PDB entry 3TT6 | X-ray diffraction, 2.59 A resolution | chains F and G of the 7 polymer chains in the assembly

== Chain F (and G) ==
Name: ATP-dependent Clp protease proteolytic subunit
Organism: Bacillus subtilis
Notes: EC 3.4.21.92; chain G of this document is another copy of the same molecule, construct and numbering; everything in this record applies to it too
UniProt: P80244 (CLPP_BACSU); residues 1-196 here correspond to UniProt positions 2-197 (UniProt number = residue number + 1)
Sequence (196 residues; numbered 1 to 196; the number before each row is that of its first residue):
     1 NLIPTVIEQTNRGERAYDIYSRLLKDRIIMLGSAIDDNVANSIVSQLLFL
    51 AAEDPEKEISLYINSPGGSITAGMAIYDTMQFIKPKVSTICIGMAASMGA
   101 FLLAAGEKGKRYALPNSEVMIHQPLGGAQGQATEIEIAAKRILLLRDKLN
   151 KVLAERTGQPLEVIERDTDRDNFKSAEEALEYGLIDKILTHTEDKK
Unresolved in the structure: 1-18, 125-137, 192-196 (chain G: 1-18, 125-136, 192-196)
UniProt features mapped onto this chain:
  - active site: Ser97 (Nucleophile), His122

== Interface between chain F and chain G ==
Contacting residue pairs (29; chain F residue first):
  Asn41(F) - Tyr20(G)
  Asn41(F) - Gly32(G)  hydrogen bond (side chain-backbone)
  Ser42(F) - Tyr20(G)
  Ser45(F) - Ile19(G)
  Ser45(F) - Tyr20(G)  hydrogen bond
  Ser45(F) - Leu23(G)
  Gln46(F) - Ile19(G)
  Leu48(F) - Met30(G)  hydrophobic
  Leu48(F) - Tyr62(G)  hydrophobic
  Phe49(F) - Arg22(G)
  Phe49(F) - Leu23(G)  hydrophobic
  Phe49(F) - Asp26(G)
  Ala52(F) - Asp26(G)
  Met74(F) - Asn116(G)
  Asp78(F) - Leu114(G)
  Asp78(F) - Asn116(G)  hydrogen bond
  Asp78(F) - Ser117(G)
  Thr79(F) - Ile92(G)
  Thr79(F) - Leu114(G)
  Gln81(F) - His191(G)
  Phe82(F) - Leu114(G)  hydrophobic
  Phe82(F) - Leu189(G)  hydrophobic
  Phe82(F) - His191(G)
  Lys140(F) - Phe173(G)
  Arg141(F) - Gly93(G)  hydrogen bond (side chain-backbone)
  Arg141(F) - Asn116(G)  hydrogen bond (side chain-backbone)
  Arg141(F) - Glu118(G)
  Leu144(F) - Phe173(G)  hydrophobic
  Lys148(F) - Asn116(G)  hydrogen bond
Other interface residues (no listed pair), chain F (21 interface residues in all): Glu53, Ala75, Tyr77, Ile83, Leu145
Other interface residues (no listed pair), chain G (20 interface residues in all): Asn64, Met94, Pro115

== Overview ==
The interface between chain F and chain G involves 21 residues on one side and 20 on the other, with 6
hydrogen bonds. Among the polar pairs are Asn41(F)-Gly32(G), Ser45(F)-Tyr20(G) and Asp78(F)-Asn116(G). UniProt
lists active-site residues Ser97(F) and His122(F) on chain F.
Both chains are ATP-dependent Clp protease proteolytic subunit (Bacillus subtilis). Entry 3TT6 (Structure of
ClpP from Bacillus subtilis in compressed state) was determined by X-ray diffraction together with 3TT7 from
the same study.
